6DZV - chains A and C of the 3 polymer chains in the assembly; structure by electron microscopy, 4.20 A resolution (low resolution: residue-level contacts below are approximate; hydrogen-bond / salt-bridge calls are withheld).

[Chain A]
Protein: Sodium-dependent serotonin transporter
Source organism: Homo sapiens
UniProt: P31645 (SC6A4_HUMAN); residues 79-615 here = UniProt positions 79-615
Chain sequence (537 residues; row label = number of the first residue in the row):
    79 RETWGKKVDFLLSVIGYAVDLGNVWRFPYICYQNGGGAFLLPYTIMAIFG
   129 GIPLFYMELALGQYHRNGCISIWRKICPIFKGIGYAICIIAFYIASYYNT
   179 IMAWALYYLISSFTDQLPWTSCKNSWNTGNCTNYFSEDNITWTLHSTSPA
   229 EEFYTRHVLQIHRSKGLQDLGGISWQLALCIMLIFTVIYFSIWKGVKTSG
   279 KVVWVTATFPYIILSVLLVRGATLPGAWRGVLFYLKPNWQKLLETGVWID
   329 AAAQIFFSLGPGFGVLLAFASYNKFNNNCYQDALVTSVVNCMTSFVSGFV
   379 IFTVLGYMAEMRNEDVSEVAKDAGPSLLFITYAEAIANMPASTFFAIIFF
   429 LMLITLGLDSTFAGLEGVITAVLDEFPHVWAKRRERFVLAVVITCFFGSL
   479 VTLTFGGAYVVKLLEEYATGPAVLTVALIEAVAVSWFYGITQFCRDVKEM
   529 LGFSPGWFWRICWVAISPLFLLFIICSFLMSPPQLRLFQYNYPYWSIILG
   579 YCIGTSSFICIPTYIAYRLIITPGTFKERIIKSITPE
Disulfides: C200-C209
Covalently attached groups: N-acetylglucosamine (NAG) linked to N208
Residues lining bound ligands: (5beta)-12-methoxyibogamine (HJM): Y95, A96, D98, A169, I172, F335, S336, L337, G338, F341, S438, T439, L443, T497
Reported in the primary citation:
  - binding site for (5beta)-12-methoxyibogamine: Y95, D98, I172, F341 (from molecular simulation)
  - conformationally variable residues: R104, E493
  - contacts within the chain: W82-Y350
  - mutagenesis - N177V (70 +/- 20 nM): increased binding to (5beta)-12-methoxyibogamine
  - mutagenesis - N177A (130 +/- 40 nM), N177Q (140 +/- 50 nM): unchanged binding to (5beta)-12-methoxyibogamine
  - post-translational modification sites: T276, S277 (citing earlier work)

[Chain C]
Protein: 15B8 antibody light chain
Source organism: Mus musculus
Notes: fragment: Fab variable domain; antibody fragment or engineered binder
Chain sequence (110 residues; each row starts with the number of its first residue):
    21 DIVLTQSPASLAVSLGQRATISCRASESVDNYGISFLNWFQQKPGQPPKL
    71 LIYAASNQGSGVPARFSGSGSGTYFSLNIHPMEEDDTAVYFCQQTKGVSW
   121 TFGGGTKVEI
Disulfides: C43-C112

[How chain A and chain C interact]
Contacting residue pairs (7; chain A residue first):
  N202(A) - W120(C)
  S203(A) - Y52(C)
  W204(A) - Y52(C)
  R234(A) - Y52(C)
  H235(A) - Y52(C)
  Q238(A) - Y52(C)
  H240(A) - Y52(C)
Interface residues without a listed pair, chain A (8 interface residues in all): R241
Interface residues without a listed pair, chain C (6 interface residues in all): N51, G53, I54, T115

[Overview]
Chain A and chain C form an interface of 8 and 6 residues respectively. Chain A binds
(5beta)-12-methoxyibogamine. N-acetylglucosamine is covalently linked to N208(A). The paper reports a binding
site for (5beta)-12-methoxyibogamine at Y95(A), D98(A) and I172(A) among others; N177V of chain A increases
binding to (5beta)-12-methoxyibogamine; 3 substitutions were tested in all.
Chain A is Sodium-dependent serotonin transporter (Homo sapiens) and chain C is 15B8 antibody light chain (Mus
musculus); the structure, Wild type human serotonin transporter in complex with 15B8 Fab bound to ibogaine in
occluded conformation, was determined by electron microscopy (same publication as 6D9G and 6DZZ).
